3REX - chains A and B; structure by X-ray diffraction, 1.80 A resolution.

[Chain A (and B)]
Protein: AsnS-like asparaginyl-tRNA synthetase related protein
Source organism: Pyrococcus abyssi
Notes: chain B of this document is another copy of the same molecule, construct and numbering; everything in this record applies to it too
Reference sequence: Q9V228 (Q9V228_PYRAB); numbering as in UniProt (aligned over 1-294)
Amino-acid sequence (294 residues; each row starts with the number of its first residue):
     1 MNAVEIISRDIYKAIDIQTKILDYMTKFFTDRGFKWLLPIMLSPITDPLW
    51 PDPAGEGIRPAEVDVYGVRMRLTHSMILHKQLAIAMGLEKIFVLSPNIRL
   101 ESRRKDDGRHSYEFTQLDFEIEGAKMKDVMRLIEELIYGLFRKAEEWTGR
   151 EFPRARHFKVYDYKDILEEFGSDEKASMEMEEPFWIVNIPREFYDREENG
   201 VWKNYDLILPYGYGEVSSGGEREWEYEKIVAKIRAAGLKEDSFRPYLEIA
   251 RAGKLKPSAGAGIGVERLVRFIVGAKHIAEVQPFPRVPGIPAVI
Ion coordination: Mg2+ near Asp52 (its only coordinating residue here)
Ligand contacts: adenosine monophosphate (AMP): Ser75, Arg99, Glu101, Arg109, His110, Ser111, Phe114, Gln116, Glu215, Val216, Ser217, Ser218, Gly262, Ile263, Gly264, Arg267, Ile278
What the authors report for this chain:
  - binding site for adenosine monophosphate: Ser75, Arg99, Gln116, Glu215, Ser218
  - Mg2+ coordination: Asp52
  - catalytic residues: Arg109 (proposed by the authors, not directly observed)

[Interface between chain A and chain B]
Contacting residue pairs (125):
  Ala3(A) with Pro245(B); Ile249(B)
  Val4(A) with Ile249(B), hydrophobic; Lys254(B)
  Ile6(A) with Met86(B)
  Ile7(A) with Met86(B); Ile249(B), hydrophobic; Lys254(B)
  Arg9(A) with Met86(B)
  Ile11(A) with Met86(B), hydrophobic
  Tyr12(A) with Lys35(B), hydrogen bond; Gly87(B); Glu89(B)
  Ile15(A) with Lys35(B); Leu37(B), hydrophobic
  Asp16(A) with Lys35(B)
  Gln18(A) with Trp36(B), hydrogen bond (side chain-backbone); Leu37(B); Leu38(B)
  Thr19(A) with Thr30(B); Phe34(B); Lys35(B); Trp36(B), hydrogen bond (side chain-backbone)
  Leu22(A) with Trp36(B), hydrophobic
  Asp23(A) with Trp36(B)
  Thr26(A) with Trp36(B)
  Thr30(A) with Thr19(B)
  Phe34(A) with Thr19(B)
  Lys35(A) with Tyr12(B), hydrogen bond; Ile15(B); Asp16(B); Thr19(B)
  Trp36(A) with Gln18(B), hydrogen bond (backbone-side chain); Thr19(B), hydrogen bond (backbone-side chain); Leu22(B), hydrophobic; Asp23(B); Thr26(B); Trp36(B), hydrophobic; Leu94(B), hydrophobic
  Leu37(A) with Ile15(B), hydrophobic; Gln18(B)
  Leu38(A) with Gln18(B); Val265(B), hydrophobic; Glu266(B)
  Pro39(A) with Pro96(B), hydrophobic
  Ile40(A) with Glu113(B); Arg286(B)
  Met41(A) with Met41(B), hydrophobic; Glu113(B), hydrogen bond (backbone-side chain)
  Leu42(A) with Ile98(B), hydrophobic; Glu113(B), hydrogen bond (backbone-side chain); Arg286(B), hydrogen bond (backbone-side chain)
  Ser43(A) with Ile294(B), hydrogen bond (side chain-backbone)
  Pro44(A) with Ala292(B); Val293(B)
  Ala61(A) with Val63(B), hydrophobic
  Glu62(A) with Val63(B)
  Val63(A) with Ala61(B), hydrophobic; Glu62(B)
  Asp64(A) with Leu100(B)
  Val65(A) with Leu100(B), hydrophobic; Tyr112(B), hydrophobic; Pro291(B)
  Tyr66(A) with Leu100(B); Glu101(B), hydrogen bond (side chain-backbone); Tyr112(B); Pro288(B); Gly289(B), hydrogen bond (side chain-backbone); Pro291(B)
  Val68(A) with Pro291(B), hydrophobic
  Met70(A) with Pro291(B), hydrophobic; Ala292(B)
  His79(A) with Phe284(B); Ile294(B), hydrogen bond (side chain-backbone)
  Leu82(A) with Phe284(B), hydrophobic
  Met86(A) with Ile6(B); Ile7(B); Arg9(B); Ile11(B), hydrophobic; Pro283(B)
  Gly87(A) with Tyr12(B)
  Leu88(A) with Tyr12(B), hydrophobic
  Glu89(A) with Tyr12(B)
  Leu94(A) with Trp36(B), hydrophobic
  Pro96(A) with Pro39(B), hydrophobic
  Ile98(A) with Leu42(B), hydrophobic
  Leu100(A) with Val65(B), hydrophobic; Tyr66(B)
  Glu101(A) with Tyr66(B), hydrogen bond (backbone-side chain)
  Tyr112(A) with Val65(B), hydrophobic; Tyr66(B)
  Glu113(A) with Ile40(B); Met41(B), hydrogen bond (side chain-backbone); Leu42(B), hydrogen bond (side chain-backbone)
  Thr115(A) with Pro39(B)
  Pro245(A) with Ala3(B); Val293(B); Ile294(B), hydrophobic
  Glu248(A) with Ala3(B)
  Ile249(A) with Ala3(B); Val4(B), hydrophobic; Ile7(B), hydrophobic
  Lys254(A) with Val4(B); Ile7(B)
  Val265(A) with Leu38(B), hydrophobic
  Glu266(A) with Leu38(B)
  Pro283(A) with Met86(B)
  Phe284(A) with His79(B); Leu82(B), hydrophobic
  Arg286(A) with Ile40(B); Leu42(B), hydrogen bond (side chain-backbone)
  Pro288(A) with Tyr66(B)
  Gly289(A) with Tyr66(B), hydrogen bond (backbone-side chain)
  Ile290(A) with Tyr66(B)
  Pro291(A) with Val65(B); Tyr66(B); Val68(B), hydrophobic; Met70(B), hydrophobic
  Ala292(A) with Pro44(B); Met70(B)
  Val293(A) with Pro44(B); Pro245(B)
  Ile294(A) with Ser43(B), hydrogen bond (backbone-side chain); His79(B), hydrogen bond (backbone-side chain); Pro245(B), hydrophobic
Other interface residues (no listed pair), chain A (70 interface residues in all): Leu72, Ala83, Ala85, Arg99, Ala252, Val287
Other interface residues (no listed pair), chain B (70 interface residues in all): Ser8, Asp64, Leu72, Ala83, Ala85, Leu88, Thr115, Glu248, Ala252, Val287, Ile290

[Summary]
Chain A and chain B each contribute 70 residues to their interface; the contacts include 20 hydrogen bonds.
Polar pairs include Tyr12(A)-Lys35(B), Gln18(A)-Trp36(B) and Thr19(A)-Trp36(B). Chain A binds adenosine
monophosphate. The paper reports the catalytic residue Arg109(A); a binding site for adenosine monophosphate
at Ser75(A), Arg99(A) and Gln116(A) among others.
Both chains are AsnS-like asparaginyl-tRNA synthetase related protein (Pyrococcus abyssi). Entry 3REX (Crystal
structure of the archaeal asparagine synthetase A complexed with Adenosine monophosphate) was determined by
X-ray diffraction together with 3P8T, 3P8Y, 3REU and 3RL6 from the same study.
